PDB entry 8IW4 | electron microscopy, 3.49 A resolution | chains B and S of the 5 polymer chains in the assembly

== Chain B ==
Molecule: Guanine nucleotide-binding protein G(I)/G(S)/G(T) subunit beta-1
Organism: Homo sapiens
Reference sequence: P62873 (GBB1_HUMAN); numbering as in UniProt (aligned over 2-340)
Sequence (377 residues; numbered -10 to 366; the number before each row is that of its first residue; numbers below 1 keep their minus sign (Met-10 is residue -10)):
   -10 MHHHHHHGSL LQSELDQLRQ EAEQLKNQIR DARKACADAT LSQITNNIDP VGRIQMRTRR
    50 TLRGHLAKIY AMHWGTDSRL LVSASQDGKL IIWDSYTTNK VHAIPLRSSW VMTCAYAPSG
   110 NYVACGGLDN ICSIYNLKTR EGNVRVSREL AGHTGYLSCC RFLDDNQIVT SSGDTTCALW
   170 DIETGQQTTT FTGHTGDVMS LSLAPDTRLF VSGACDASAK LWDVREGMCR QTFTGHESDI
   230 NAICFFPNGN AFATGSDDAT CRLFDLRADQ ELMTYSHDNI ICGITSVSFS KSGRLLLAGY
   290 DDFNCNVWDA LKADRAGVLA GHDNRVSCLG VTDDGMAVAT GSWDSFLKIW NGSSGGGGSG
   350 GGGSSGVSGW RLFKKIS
Not modelled in the structure: -10 to 37, 256, 341-366
Differences from the reference sequence: initiating methionine (-10); expression tag (-9 to 1, 341-366)
UniProt features mapped onto this chain:
  - modified residue: Ser2 (N-acetylserine), His266 (Phosphohistidine)
  - natural variant: Leu30 (L30F: In MRD42; uncertain significance), Arg52 (R52G: In MRD42), Gly64 (G64V: In MRD42), Asp76 (D76E: In MRD42; D76G: In MRD42), Gly77 (G77S: In MRD42), Lys78 (K78R: In MRD42), Ile80 (I80N: In MRD42; I80T: In MRD42), His91 (H91R: In MRD42; uncertain significance), Ala92 (A92T: In MRD42), Pro94 (P94S: In MRD42), Leu95 (L95P: In MRD42), Arg96 (R96L: In MRD42), 5 further natural variant entries in UniProt

== Chain S ==
Molecule: scFv16
Organism: synthetic construct
Notes: antibody fragment or engineered binder
Sequence (285 residues; numbered -36 to 247 plus 14 insertion-coded residues; 13 numbers in that range are skipped by the numbering (no residue carries them; nothing is unmodelled there); the number before each row is that of its first residue; a row labelled like 121A-121N holds insertion residues (121A, then the next letters in order); numbers below 1 keep their minus sign (Met-36 is residue -36)):
   -36 MLLVNQSHQG FNKEHTSKMV SAIVLYVLLA AAAHSAFAVQ LVESGGGLVQ PGGSRKLSCS
    24 ASGFAFSSFG MHWVRQAPEK GLEWVAYISS GSGTIYYADT VKGRFTISRD DPKNTLFLQM
    84 TSLRSEDTAM YYCVRSIYYY GSSPFDFWGQ GTTLTVSA
121A-121N GGGGSGGGGSGGGG
   135 SADIVMTQAT SSVPVTPGES VSISCRSSKS LLHSNGNTYL YWFLQRPGQS PQLLIYRMSN
   195 LASGVPDRFS GSGSGTAFTL TISRLEAEDV GVYYCMQHLE YPLTFGAGTK LEL
Not modelled in the structure: -36 to 1, 121A-121N
Disulfide bonds: Cys22-Cys96

== How chain B and chain S interact ==
Pairs across the interface (7; chain B residue first):
  Arg68(B) - Tyr103(S)
  Leu69(B) - Tyr103(S)  hydrophobic
  Val90(B) - Tyr102(S)  hydrophobic
  Arg129(B) - Val2(S)
  Glu130(B) - Val2(S)
  Glu130(B) - Gly26(S)
  Glu130(B) - Phe27(S)
Other interface residues (no listed pair), chain B (8 interface residues in all): Asp66, Gly131, Asn132
Other interface residues (no listed pair), chain S (9 interface residues in all): Ala28, Ser31, Phe32, Arg98

== In short ==
The interface between chain B and chain S involves 8 residues on one side and 9 on the other.
Chain B is Guanine nucleotide-binding protein G(I)/G(S)/G(T) subunit beta-1 (Homo sapiens) and chain S is
scFv16 (synthetic construct); the structure, Cryo-EM structure of the SPE-bound mTAAR9-Gs complex, was
determined by electron microscopy together with 8ITF, 8IW1, 8IW7 and 8IW9 from the same study.
